8DBV - chains B and D of the 22 polymer chains in the assembly; structure by electron microscopy, 3.70 A resolution.

[Chain B]
Protein: ATP synthase subunit alpha
From: Escherichia coli
Notes: EC 7.1.2.2
Reference sequence: A0A7U9G3U3 (A0A7U9G3U3_ECOLX); residue numbers follow UniProt; this construct covers 1-513
Sequence (513 residues; numbered 1 to 513; the number before each row is that of its first residue):
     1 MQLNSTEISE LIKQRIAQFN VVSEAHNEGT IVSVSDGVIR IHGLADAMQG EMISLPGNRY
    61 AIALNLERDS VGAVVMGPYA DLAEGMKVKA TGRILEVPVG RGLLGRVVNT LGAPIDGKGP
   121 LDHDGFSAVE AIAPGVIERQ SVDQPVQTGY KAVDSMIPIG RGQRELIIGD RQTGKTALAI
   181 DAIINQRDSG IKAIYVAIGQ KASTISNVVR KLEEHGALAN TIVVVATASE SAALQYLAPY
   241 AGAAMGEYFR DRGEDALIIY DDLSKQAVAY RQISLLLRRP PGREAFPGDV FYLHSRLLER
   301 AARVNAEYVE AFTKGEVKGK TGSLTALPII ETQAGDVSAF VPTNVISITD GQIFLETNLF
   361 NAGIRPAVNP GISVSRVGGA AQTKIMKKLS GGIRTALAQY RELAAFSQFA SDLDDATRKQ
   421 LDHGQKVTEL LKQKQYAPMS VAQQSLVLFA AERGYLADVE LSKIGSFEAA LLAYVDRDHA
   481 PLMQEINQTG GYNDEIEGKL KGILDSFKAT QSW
Unresolved in the structure: 1-6, 512-513
Differences from the reference sequence: conflict Ala47 (Cys in A0A7U9G3U3), Ala90 (Cys in A0A7U9G3U3), Ala193 (Cys in A0A7U9G3U3), Ala243 (Cys in A0A7U9G3U3)
Small-molecule neighbours: ATP: Asp170, Arg171, Gln172, Thr173, Gly174, Lys175, Thr176, Ala177, Phe360, Arg365, Pro366, Gln433, Lys434, Gln435

[Chain D]
Protein: ATP synthase subunit beta
From: Escherichia coli
Notes: EC 7.1.2.2
Reference sequence: A0A192CEZ8 (A0A192CEZ8_ECOLX); residues 0-459 here correspond to UniProt positions 1-460 (UniProt number = residue number + 1)
Sequence (460 residues; numbered 0 to 459; the number before each row is that of its first residue; numbering starts at 0):
     0 MATGKIVQVI GAVVDVEFPQ DAVPRVYDAL EVQNGNERLV LEVQQQLGGG IVRTIAMGSS
    60 DGLRRGLDVK DLEHPIEVPV GKATLGRIMN VLGEPVDMKG EIGEEERWAI HRAAPSYEEL
   120 SNSQELLETG IKVIDLMAPF AKGGKVGLFG GAGVGKTVNM MELIRNIAIE HSGYSVFAGV
   180 GERTREGNDF YHEMTDSNVI DKVSLVYGQM NEPPGNRLRV ALTGLTMAEK FRDEGRDVLL
   240 FVDNIYRYTL AGTEVSALLG RMPSAVGYQP TLAEEMGVLQ ERITSTKTGS ITSVQAVYVP
   300 ADDLTDPSPA TTFAHLDATV VLSRQIASLG IYPAVDPLDS TSRQLDPLVV GQEHYDTARG
   360 VQSILQRYQE LKDIIAILGM DELSEEDKLV VARARKIQRF LSQPFFVAEV FTGSPGKYVS
   420 LKDTIRGFKG IMEGEYDHLP EQAFYMVGSI EEAVEKAKKL
Differences from the reference sequence: conflict Ala137 (Cys138 in A0A192CEZ8)
Bound ions: Mg2+: Thr156 (together with ADP)
Small-molecule neighbours:
  - ADP (adenosine-5'-diphosphate): Gly150, Ala151, Gly152, Val153, Gly154, Lys155, Thr156, Val157, Tyr331, Phe404, Ala407, Phe410, Thr411
  - ATP: Arg342, Asp345, Tyr354

[Interface between chain B and chain D]
Contacting residue pairs - 58 pairs, chain B then chain D:
  Val32(B) with Gly47(D)
  Ser33(B) with Gln45(D), hydrogen bond (side chain-backbone); Leu46(D)
  Val34(B) with Gln44(D); Gln45(D), hydrogen bond (backbone-backbone)
  Ser35(B) with Gln44(D)
  Asp36(B) with Gln44(D); Arg260(D), salt bridge
  Ala80(B) with Val25(D)
  Ala83(B) with Gln45(D)
  Glu84(B) with Gln45(D), hydrogen bond (backbone-side chain); Gly47(D); Gly48(D); Gly49(D), hydrogen bond (side chain-backbone)
  Ile115(B) with Tyr116(D)
  Arg171(B) with Phe312(D); Asp338(D)
  Gln172(B) with Thr318(D); Thr340(D)
  Lys201(B) with Glu280(D); His314(D), hydrogen bond (side chain-backbone); Asp316(D), salt bridge
  Ala202(B) with Leu119(D), hydrophobic; Glu280(D), hydrogen bond (backbone-side chain)
  Ser203(B) with Leu119(D)
  Ser206(B) with Tyr116(D)
  Val209(B) with Tyr116(D)
  Arg210(B) with Asn121(D)
  Ala228(B) with Gly276(D); His314(D)
  Ser229(B) with Glu280(D), hydrogen bond
  Ser231(B) with Glu273(D)
  Arg271(B) with Ser263(D); Ala264(D)
  Gln272(B) with Pro269(D); Thr270(D); Glu273(D), hydrogen bond
  Leu275(B) with Pro262(D); Pro269(D), hydrophobic
  Arg278(B) with Gly259(D), hydrogen bond (side chain-backbone); Met261(D)
  Glu284(B) with Ala264(D)
  Gln333(B) with Thr304(D); Ala309(D)
  Ala334(B) with Thr304(D)
  Asn361(B) with Leu337(D); Gln361(D)
  Ala362(B) with Ser362(D)
  Arg365(B) with Arg358(D); Gln361(D)
  Gln408(B) with Ile373(D); Ser383(D), hydrogen bond (backbone-side chain); Glu385(D); Asp386(D)
  Phe409(B) with Ile373(D), hydrophobic; Glu381(D); Leu382(D), hydrophobic; Asp386(D)
Other interface residues (no listed pair), chain B (45 interface residues in all): Tyr79, Asp81, Leu82, Ile205, Lys211, Thr227, Ala232, Lys265, Val268, Leu276, Arg279, Ala285, Asn358
Other interface residues (no listed pair), chain D (51 interface residues in all): Gln19, Val22, Arg24, Tyr26, Lys144, Ala272, Ala313, Leu315, Leu347, Tyr354, Gln365, Leu370

[In short]
Chain B and chain D form an interface of 45 and 51 residues respectively; the contacts include 10 hydrogen
bonds and 2 salt bridges. Polar contacts include Asp36(B)-Arg260(D), Lys201(B)-Asp316(D) and
Ser33(B)-Gln45(D). ATP is bound between chain B and chain D. Chain D binds ADP.
Here chain B is ATP synthase subunit alpha and chain D is ATP synthase subunit beta, both from Escherichia
coli. Entry 8DBV (E. coli ATP synthase imaged in 10mM MgATP State3 "down) was determined by electron
microscopy together with 8DBP, 8DBQ, 8DBR, 8DBS, 8DBT, 8DBU and 8DBW from the same study.
